PDB entry 4R71 | X-ray diffraction, 3.21 A resolution | chains B and E of the 3 polymer chains in the assembly

== Chain B ==
Molecule: RNA-directed RNA polymerase beta chain
Source organism: Enterobacteria phage Qbeta
Notes: EC 2.7.7.48
UniProt: P14647 (RDRP_BPQBE); residue numbers follow UniProt; this construct covers 1-589
Chain sequence (595 residues; row label = number of the first residue in the row; numbers below 1 keep their minus sign (Ser-5 is residue -5)):
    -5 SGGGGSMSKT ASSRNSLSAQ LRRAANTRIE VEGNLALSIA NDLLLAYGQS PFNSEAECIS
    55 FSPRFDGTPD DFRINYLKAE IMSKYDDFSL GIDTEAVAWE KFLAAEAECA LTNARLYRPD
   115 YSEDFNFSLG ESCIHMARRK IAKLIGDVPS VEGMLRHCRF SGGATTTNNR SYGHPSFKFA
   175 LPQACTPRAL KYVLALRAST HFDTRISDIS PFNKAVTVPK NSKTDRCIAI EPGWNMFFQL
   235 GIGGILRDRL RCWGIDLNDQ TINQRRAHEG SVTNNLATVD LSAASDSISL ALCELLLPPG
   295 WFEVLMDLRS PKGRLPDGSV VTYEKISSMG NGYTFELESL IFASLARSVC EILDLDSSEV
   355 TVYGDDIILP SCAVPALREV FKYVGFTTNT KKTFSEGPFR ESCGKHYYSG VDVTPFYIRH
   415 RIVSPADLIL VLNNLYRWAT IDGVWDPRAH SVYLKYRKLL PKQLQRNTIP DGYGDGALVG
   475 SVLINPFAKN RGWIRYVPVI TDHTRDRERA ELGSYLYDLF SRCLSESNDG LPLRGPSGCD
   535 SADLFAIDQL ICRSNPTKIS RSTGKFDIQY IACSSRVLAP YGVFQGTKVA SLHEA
Unresolved in the structure: -5 to 0, 520-534, 572-589
Construct notes: linker (-5 to 0)
From the paper describing this entry:
  - mutagenesis - R133A/K134A/K137M: abolished catalytic activity on genomic RNA
  - mutagenesis - E345A/D348A/D350A: unchanged catalytic activity on genomic RNA
  - mutagenesis - R133A: decreased catalytic activity on genomic (+)-RNA
  - mutagenesis - K134A/K137M, E345A/D350A: unchanged binding to RNA-directed RNA polymerase beta chain (chain B)
  - mutagenesis - R133A/K134A/K137M: increased catalytic activity on RQ200

== Chain E ==
Molecule: 30S ribosomal protein S1
Source organism: Escherichia coli
Notes: fragment: N-terminal domains OB1 and OB2
UniProt: P0AG67 (RS1_ECOLI); residue numbers follow UniProt; this construct covers 2-171
Chain sequence (171 residues; each row starts with the number of its first residue):
     1 GTESFAQLFE ESLKEIETRP GSIVRGVVVA IDKDVVLVDA GLKSESAIPA EQFKNAQGEL
    61 EIQVGDEVDV ALDAVEDGFG ETLLSREKAK RHEAWITLEK AYEDAETVTG VINGKVKGGF
   121 TVELNGIRAF LPGSLVDVRP VRDTLHLEGK ELEFKVIKLD QKRNNVVVSR R
Unresolved in the structure: 77-82, 136-143
Construct notes: expression tag (1)

== How chain B and chain E interact ==
Residue-residue contacts (69; chain B residue first):
  Leu110(B) - Arg128(E)  hydrogen bond (backbone-side chain)
  Tyr111(B) - Arg86(E)
  Tyr111(B) - Glu87(E)
  Tyr111(B) - Arg91(E)
  Tyr111(B) - Gly126(E)
  Tyr111(B) - Arg128(E)
  Arg112(B) - Asn125(E)
  Pro113(B) - Arg128(E)
  Tyr115(B) - Val111(E)
  Tyr115(B) - Asn113(E)  hydrogen bond
  Tyr115(B) - Glu123(E)  hydrogen bond
  Tyr115(B) - Glu148(E)
  Ser122(B) - Asn113(E)
  Ser122(B) - Gly114(E)
  Glu125(B) - Asn113(E)
  Glu125(B) - Arg128(E)  salt bridge
  Ser126(B) - Lys115(E)
  His129(B) - Val116(E)
  His129(B) - Thr121(E)
  His129(B) - Phe130(E)
  Arg132(B) - Arg163(E)  hydrogen bond (side chain-backbone)
  Arg132(B) - Asn164(E)
  Arg132(B) - Asn165(E)  hydrogen bond
  Arg133(B) - Lys117(E)
  Asp141(B) - Arg163(E)  salt bridge
  Val145(B) - Glu10(E)
  Glu146(B) - Ala6(E)
  Leu149(B) - Ala6(E)  hydrophobic
  Leu149(B) - Phe9(E)  hydrophobic
  Leu184(B) - Leu72(E)  hydrophobic
  Lys185(B) - Leu13(E)
  Lys185(B) - Ile16(E)
  Lys185(B) - Glu17(E)  salt bridge
  Tyr186(B) - Phe9(E)
  Tyr186(B) - Leu13(E)  hydrophobic
  Leu188(B) - Ile16(E)
  Leu188(B) - Val24(E)  hydrophobic
  Leu188(B) - Ala40(E)
  Ala189(B) - Phe9(E)  hydrophobic
  Ala189(B) - Ser12(E)
  Ala189(B) - Leu13(E)
  Ala189(B) - Ile16(E)
  Leu190(B) - Phe5(E)  hydrophobic
  Leu190(B) - Phe9(E)
  Arg191(B) - Asp39(E)  salt bridge
  Arg191(B) - Ala40(E)
  Arg191(B) - Gly41(E)
  Ser193(B) - Phe5(E)
  Ser193(B) - Leu8(E)
  Ser193(B) - Phe9(E)
  Ser193(B) - Ser12(E)
  Arg199(B) - Asp39(E)  salt bridge
  Arg199(B) - Gly41(E)
  Arg199(B) - Leu42(E)  hydrogen bond (side chain-backbone)
  Ile200(B) - Gly41(E)  hydrogen bond (backbone-backbone)
  Ile200(B) - Leu42(E)
  Ile200(B) - Lys43(E)  hydrogen bond (backbone-backbone)
  Ser201(B) - Lys43(E)
  Asp202(B) - Lys43(E)  salt bridge
  Phe232(B) - Phe9(E)  hydrophobic
  Glu288(B) - Glu87(E)
  Glu288(B) - Arg91(E)  salt bridge
  Pro293(B) - Lys162(E)
  Pro293(B) - Arg163(E)
  Pro293(B) - Asn164(E)
  Lys306(B) - Leu83(E)
  Thr316(B) - Arg86(E)  hydrogen bond (backbone-side chain)
  Tyr317(B) - Arg86(E)
  Glu318(B) - Arg86(E)  salt bridge
Interface residues without a listed pair, chain B (45 interface residues in all): Asn107, Phe121, Met130, Met148, Ala192, Asp197, Ile203, Leu284, Leu289, Tyr377, Cys517
Interface features reported in the paper:
  - interface residues, chain E: Phe5(E)

== In short ==
45 residues of chain B face 37 of chain E across their interface, with 9 hydrogen bonds and 8 salt bridges.
Among the polar pairs are Glu125(B)-Arg128(E), Asp141(B)-Arg163(E) and Lys185(B)-Glu17(E). From the paper:
R133A/K134A/K137M of chain B abolish catalytic activity on genomic RNA; the interface residue Phe5(E); 5
substitutions were tested in all.
Chain B is RNA-directed RNA polymerase beta chain (Enterobacteria phage Qbeta) and chain E is 30S ribosomal
protein S1 (Escherichia coli); the structure, Structure of the Qbeta holoenzyme complex in the P1211 crystal
form, was determined by X-ray diffraction.
